Entry 7B3U (X-ray diffraction, 1.60 A resolution); this record covers chains A and B.

[Chain A (and B)]
Name: Beta-lactamase OXA-10
Organism: Pseudomonas aeruginosa
Notes: EC 3.5.2.6; chain B of this document is another copy of the same molecule, construct and numbering; everything in this record applies to it too
UniProt: P14489 (BLO10_PSEAI); residues 20-265 here = UniProt positions 20-265
Amino-acid sequence (247 residues; each row starts with the number of its first residue):
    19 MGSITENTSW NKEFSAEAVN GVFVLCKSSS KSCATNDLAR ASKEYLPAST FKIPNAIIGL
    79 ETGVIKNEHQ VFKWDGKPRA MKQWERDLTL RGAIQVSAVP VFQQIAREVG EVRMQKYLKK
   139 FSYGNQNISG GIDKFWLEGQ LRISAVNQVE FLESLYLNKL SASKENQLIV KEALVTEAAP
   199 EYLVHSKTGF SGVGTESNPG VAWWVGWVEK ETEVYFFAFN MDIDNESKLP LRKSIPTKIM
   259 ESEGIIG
Not modelled in the structure: 265 (chain B: fully traced)
Cystine bridges: Cys44-Cys51
Modified positions: Ser67 ((2S)-2-azanyl-3-(2-hydroxyethylsulfanyl)propanoic acid; SWW)
Construct notes: initiating methionine (19)
Curated features (UniProtKB/Swiss-Prot):
  - binding site (a beta-lactam): Ser115, Thr206, Phe208, Arg250
  - modified residue: Lys70 (N6-carboxylysine)
  - mutagenesis: Thr26 (T26M: No effect on catalytic efficiency with respect to penicillins, cephalosporins or carbapenems. No effect on resistance to penicillins, cephalosporins or carbapenems in C600Z1 E.coli strain ...), Lys70 (K70A: Abolishes catalytic activity), Val117 (V117L: Slightly increases catalytic efficiency, about 4-fold, with respect to carbapenems; when associated with M-26 ...), Phe153 (F153S: Increases resistance to ceftazidime about 30-fold in P.aeruginosa strains PA01 and PA14; when associated with D-157), Trp154 (W154A/F/G/H: Drastically reduces catalytic efficiency, between about 50- to 30,000-fold, with respect to different beta-lactams. Decreases thermal stability, despite unaltered overall structure ...), Gly157 (G157D: Increases resistance to ceftazidime about 15-fold in P.aeruginosa strains PA01 and PA14. Increases resistance to ceftazidime about 30-fold in P.aeruginosa strains PA01 and PA14 ...)

[Interface between chain A and chain B]
Pairs across the interface (39; chain A residue first):
  Glu86(A) with Asn176(B), hydrogen bond; Lys182(B), salt bridge; Leu186(B)
  His87(A) with Tyr174(B)
  Asp105(A) with Thr230(B)
  Thr107(A) with Glu229(B)
  Arg109(A) with Ala197(B), hydrogen bond (side chain-backbone); Leu201(B)
  Gln113(A) with Pro198(B)
  Tyr174(A) with His87(B), hydrogen bond (backbone-side chain)
  Asn176(A) with Glu86(B), hydrogen bond
  Lys182(A) with Asn85(B); Glu86(B), salt bridge; Glu183(B); Ile187(B)
  Glu183(A) with Lys182(B); Leu186(B)
  Leu186(A) with Glu86(B); Glu183(B); Leu186(B), hydrophobic; Ile187(B), hydrophobic
  Ile187(A) with Lys182(B)
  Glu190(A) with Lys189(B); Glu190(B); Val193(B); His203(B), salt bridge
  Val193(A) with Ala196(B), hydrophobic
  Thr194(A) with Ala196(B)
  Glu195(A) with Ala196(B)
  Ala196(A) with Val193(B), hydrophobic; Thr194(B); Glu195(B)
  Ala197(A) with Arg109(B), hydrogen bond (backbone-side chain)
  Pro198(A) with Gln113(B)
  Leu201(A) with Arg109(B)
  Glu229(A) with Thr107(B)
  Thr230(A) with Asp105(B); Leu106(B); Thr107(B)
Also at the interface, not in a pair above, chain A (28 interface residues in all): Asn85, Val89, Arg104, Leu106, Leu175, Lys189
Also at the interface, not in a pair above, chain B (30 interface residues in all): Val89, Arg104, Leu175, Tyr200

[Summary]
Chain A and chain B form an interface of 28 and 30 residues respectively; the contacts include 5 hydrogen
bonds and 3 salt bridges. Polar pairs include Glu86(A)-Lys182(B), Glu190(A)-His203(B) and Glu86(A)-Asn176(B).
UniProt lists 4 beta-lactam-binding residues and 6 mutagenesis sites on chain A.
Both chains are Beta-lactamase OXA-10 (Pseudomonas aeruginosa). Entry 7B3U (OXA-10 beta-lactamase with
covalent modification) was determined by X-ray diffraction together with 7B3R, 7B3S and 6T35 from the same
study.
